PDB entry 2L1Z | solution NMR | chains A and B

[Chain A]
Protein: Insulin A chain
Source organism: Homo sapiens
Notes: engineered mutation(s): P28K, K29P
UniProt: P01308 (INS_HUMAN); residues 1-21 here correspond to UniProt positions 90-110 (UniProt number = residue number + 89)
Sequence (21 residues; numbered 1 to 21; the number before each row is that of its first residue):
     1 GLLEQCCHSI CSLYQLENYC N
Disulfide bonds: Cys6-Cys11
Differences from the reference sequence: conflict Leu2 (Ile91 in P01308), Leu3 (Val92 in P01308), His8 (Thr97 in P01308)

[Chain B]
Protein: Insulin B chain
Source organism: Homo sapiens
UniProt: P01308 (INS_HUMAN); residues 1-30 here correspond to UniProt positions 25-54 (UniProt number = residue number + 24)
Sequence (30 residues; row label = number of the first residue in the row):
     1 FVNQHLCGSD LVEALYLVCG ERGFFYTKPT
Differences from the reference sequence: conflict Asp10 (His34 in P01308); engineered mutation Lys28 (Pro52 in P01308), Pro29 (Lys53 in P01308)

[How chain A and chain B interact]
Inter-chain disulfides: Cys7(A)-Cys7(B), Cys20(A)-Cys19(B)
Residue-residue contacts - 29 pairs, chain A then chain B:
  Leu2(A) with Tyr26(B); Thr27(B)
  Leu3(A) with Leu6(B); Tyr26(B)
  Cys6(A) with His5(B); Leu6(B)
  Cys7(A) with Leu6(B); Cys7(B), disulfide
  Ser9(A) with His5(B)
  Ile10(A) with Asn3(B); Gln4(B); His5(B)
  Cys11(A) with Gln4(B)
  Leu13(A) with Phe1(B)
  Leu16(A) with Leu11(B); Ala14(B); Leu15(B)
  Tyr19(A) with Leu15(B); Phe24(B); Phe25(B); Tyr26(B)
  Cys20(A) with Cys19(B), disulfide; Arg22(B); Phe24(B); Phe25(B)
  Asn21(A) with Arg22(B); Gly23(B); Phe24(B); Phe25(B)
Interface residues without a listed pair, chain A (13 interface residues in all): Glu17
Interface residues without a listed pair, chain B (18 interface residues in all): Val2, Val18

[Summary]
Chain A and chain B form an interface of 13 and 18 residues respectively; the contacts include 2 disulfide
bonds.
Here chain A is Insulin A chain and chain B is Insulin B chain, both from Homo sapiens. Entry 2L1Z (NMR
Structure of human insulin mutant GLY-B20-D-ALA, GLY-B23-D-ALA PRO-B28-LYS, LYS-B29-PRO, 20 Structures) was
determined by solution NMR.
